PDB entry 7V2Q | electron microscopy, 3.24 A resolution | chains A and L of the 23 polymer chains in the assembly

== Chain A ==
Molecule: 16s ribosomal RNA
Organism: Thermus thermophilus HB8
Sequence (1522 nucleotides; each row starts with the number of its first residue):
     1 UUUGUUGGAGAGUUUGAUCCUGGCUCAGGGUGAACGCUGGCGGCGUGCCU
    51 AAGACAUGCAAGUCGUGCGGGCCGCGGGGUUUUACUCCGUGGUCAGCGGC
   101 GGACGGGUGAGUAACGCGUGGGUGACCUACCCGGAAGAGGGGGACAACCC
   151 GGGGAAACUCGGGCUAAUCCCCCAUGUGGACCCGCCCCUUGGGGUGUGUC
   201 CAAAGGGCUUUGCCCGCUUCCGGAUGGGCCCGCGUCCCAUCAGCUAGUUG
   251 GUGGGGUAAUGGCCCACCAAGGCGACGACGGGUAGCCGGUCUGAGAGGAU
   301 GGCCGGCCACAGGGGCACUGAGACACGGGCCCCACUCCUACGGGAGGCAG
   351 CAGUUAGGAAUCUUCCGCAAUGGGCGCAAGCCUGACGGAGCGACGCCGCU
   401 UGGAGGAAGAAGCCCUUCGGGGUGUAAACUCCUGAACCCGGGACGAAACC
   451 CCCGACGAGGGGACUGACGGUACCGGGGUAAUAGCGCCGGCCAACUCCGU
   501 GCCAGCAGCCGCGGUAAUACGGAGGGCGCGAGCGUUACCCGGAUUCACUG
   551 GGCGUAAAGGGCGUGUAGGCGGCCUGGGGCGUCCCAUGUGAAAGACCACG
   601 GCUCAACCGUGGGGGAGCGUGGGAUACGCUCAGGCUAGACGGUGGGAGAG
   651 GGUGGUGGAAUUCCCGGAGUAGCGGUGAAAUGCGCAGAUACCGGGAGGAA
   701 CGCCGAUGGCGAAGGCAGCCACCUGGUCCACCCGUGACGCUGAGGCGCGA
   751 AAGCGUGGGGAGCAAACCGGAUUAGAUACCCGGGUAGUCCACGCCCUAAA
   801 CGAUGCGCGCUAGGUCUCUGGGUCUCCUGGGGGCCGAAGCUAACGCGUUA
   851 AGCGCGCCGCCUGGGGAGUACGGCCGCAAGGCUGAAACUCAAAGGAAUUG
   901 ACGGGGGCCCGCACAAGCGGUGGAGCAUGUGGUUUAAUUCGAAGCAACGC
   951 GAAGAACCUUACCAGGCCUUGACAUGCUAGGGAACCCGGGUGAAAGCCUG
  1001 GGGUGCCCCGCGAGGGGAGCCCUAGCACAGGUGCUGCAUGGCCGUCGUCA
  1051 GCUCGUGCCGUGAGGUGUUGGGUUAAGUCCCGCAACGAGCGCAACCCCCG
  1101 CCGUUAGUUGCCAGCGGUUCGGCCGGGCACUCUAACGGGACUGCCCGCGA
  1151 AAGCGGGAGGAAGGAGGGGACGACGUCUGGUCAGCAUGGCCCUUACGGCC
  1201 UGGGCGACACACGUGCUACAAUGCCCACUACAAAGCGAUGCCACCCGGCA
  1251 ACGGGGAGCUAAUCGCAAAAAGGUGGGCCCAGUUCGGAUUGGGGUCUGCA
  1301 ACCCGACCCCAUGAAGCCGGAAUCGCUAGUAAUCGCGGAUCAGCCAUGCC
  1351 GCGGUGAAUACGUUCCCGGGCCUUGUACACACCGCCCGUCACGCCAUGGG
  1401 AGCGGGCUCUACCCGAAGUCGCCGGGAGCCUACGGGCAGGCGCCGAGGGU
  1451 AGGGCCCGUGACUGGGGCGAAGUCGUAACAAGGUAGCUGUACCGGAAGGU
  1501 GCGGCUGGAUCACCUCCUUUCU
Disordered / not traced: 1-4, 773-779, 1379-1484, 1509-1522
From the paper describing this entry:
  - mutagenesis - A901G: decreased catalytic activity

== Chain L ==
Molecule: 30S ribosomal protein S12
Organism: Thermus thermophilus HB8
UniProtKB: Q5SHN3 (RS12_THET8); numbering as in UniProt (aligned over 1-132)
Amino-acid sequence (132 residues; row label = number of the first residue in the row):
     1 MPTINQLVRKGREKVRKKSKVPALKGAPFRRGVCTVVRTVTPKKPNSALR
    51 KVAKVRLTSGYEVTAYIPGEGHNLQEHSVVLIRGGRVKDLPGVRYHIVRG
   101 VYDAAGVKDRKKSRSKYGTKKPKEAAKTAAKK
Disordered / not traced: 1, 126-132
UniProt features mapped onto this chain:
  - modified residue: Asp89 (3-methylthioaspartic acid)

== Interface between chain A and chain L ==
Residue-residue contacts (103; chain A residue first):
  A34(A) with Phe29(L), base contact
  C35(A) with Phe29(L), sugar contact
  G36(A) with Arg114(L), sugar contact; Ser115(L), hydrogen bond to the sugar; Gly118(L), sugar contact
  C37(A) with Arg114(L), hydrogen bond to the sugar; Ser115(L), sugar contact; Gly118(L), sugar contact; Lys120(L), salt bridge to the phosphate; Lys121(L), phosphate contact
  U38(A) with Lys120(L), phosphate contact; Lys121(L), hydrogen bond to the phosphate
  C238(A) with Glu13(L), phosphate contact
  G298(A) with Lys14(L), salt bridge to the phosphate
  A299(A) with Lys14(L), phosphate contact
  G358(A) with Arg31(L), salt bridge to the phosphate; Thr58(L), phosphate contact
  A359(A) with Ala27(L), base contact; Pro28(L), base contact; Phe29(L), base contact; Arg30(L), phosphate contact; Arg31(L), salt bridge to the phosphate; Thr58(L), hydrogen bond to the phosphate; Leu81(L), sugar contact
  G484(A) with Lys121(L), salt bridge to the phosphate
  C485(A) with Arg114(L), salt bridge to the phosphate; Ser115(L), phosphate contact; Lys121(L), salt bridge to the phosphate
  G486(A) with Lys112(L), phosphate contact; Ser113(L), phosphate contact; Arg114(L), hydrogen bond to the phosphate; Ser115(L), hydrogen bond to the phosphate; Lys116(L), phosphate contact
  C487(A) with Ser113(L), phosphate contact; Lys116(L), salt bridge to the phosphate
  C502(A) with Ser47(L), hydrogen bond to the sugar
  C503(A) with Ser47(L), phosphate contact
  A504(A) with Ala48(L), phosphate contact; Leu49(L), hydrogen bond to the phosphate; Lys51(L), salt bridge to the phosphate; Glu70(L), hydrogen bond to the sugar
  G505(A) with Arg50(L), hydrogen bond to the base; Lys51(L), salt bridge to the phosphate; Gly69(L), phosphate contact; Glu70(L), phosphate contact
  C506(A) with Arg50(L), base contact; Tyr66(L), hydrogen bond to the phosphate; Pro68(L), phosphate contact; Gly69(L), hydrogen bond to the phosphate; Tyr117(L), hydrogen bond to the phosphate
  A507(A) with Val87(L), base contact; Lys88(L), base contact; Asp89(L), hydrogen bond to the base
  C509(A) with Lys88(L), phosphate contact
  C510(A) with Lys88(L), salt bridge to the phosphate
  G511(A) with Asn46(L), hydrogen bond to the base
  C512(A) with Asn46(L), hydrogen bond to the base
  G513(A) with Asn46(L), base contact; Ser47(L), hydrogen bond to the base
  G521(A) with Glu70(L), sugar contact; Arg110(L), salt bridge to the phosphate
  G522(A) with Arg110(L), salt bridge to the phosphate; Lys111(L), hydrogen bond to the phosphate; Lys112(L), hydrogen bond to the phosphate
  A523(A) with Lys111(L), phosphate contact; Lys112(L), salt bridge to the phosphate
  G534(A) with Lys116(L), sugar contact
  U535(A) with Arg83(L), hydrogen bond to the sugar
  U536(A) with Pro28(L), hydrogen bond to the sugar; Arg83(L), sugar contact; Gly84(L), hydrogen bond to the sugar
  A537(A) with Val21(L), sugar contact; Gly26(L), sugar contact; Ala27(L), sugar contact; Pro28(L), sugar contact; Gly84(L), phosphate contact
  C538(A) with Ser19(L), phosphate contact
  C539(A) with Lys17(L), salt bridge to the phosphate
  C540(A) with Lys17(L), salt bridge to the phosphate
  C546(A) with Arg12(L), base contact; Glu13(L), hydrogen bond to the sugar
  A547(A) with Arg12(L), hydrogen bond to the base
  C548(A) with Leu7(L), phosphate contact; Arg12(L), salt bridge to the phosphate
  G551(A) with Pro2(L), base contact; Arg12(L), hydrogen bond to the base
  G552(A) with Pro2(L), base contact
  G569(A) with Asn5(L), sugar contact
  C857(A) with Asn5(L), phosphate contact
  C858(A) with Thr3(L), hydrogen bond to the phosphate; Asn5(L), hydrogen bond to the phosphate; Gln6(L), base contact; Arg9(L), salt bridge to the phosphate
  G859(A) with Gln6(L), base contact; Arg9(L), salt bridge to the phosphate
  C860(A) with Pro2(L), base contact; Gln6(L), base contact
  U862(A) with Arg12(L), base contact
  A887(A) with Lys18(L), phosphate contact
  C888(A) with Arg94(L), salt bridge to the phosphate
  C890(A) with Lys43(L), salt bridge to the phosphate
  A891(A) with Lys43(L), salt bridge to the phosphate; Lys88(L), salt bridge to the phosphate
Other interface residues (no listed pair), chain A (56 interface residues in all): U25, A33, A360, G508, C861, U889
Other interface residues (no listed pair), chain L (63 interface residues in all): Lys10, Val15, Lys20, Leu24, Gly71, Gly85, Arg86, Pro91, Gly92, Gly100, Val101, Tyr102, Asp109, Thr119

== Summary ==
The interface between chain A and chain L involves 56 residues on one side and 63 on the other; the contacts
include 27 hydrogen bonds and 23 salt bridges. Polar contacts include G505(A)-Arg50(L), A507(A)-Asp89(L) and
G511(A)-Asn46(L). The paper reports that A901G of chain A reduces catalytic activity.
Chain A is 16s ribosomal RNA and chain L is 30S ribosomal protein S12, both from Thermus thermophilus HB8; the
structure, T.thermophilus 30S ribosome with KsgA, class K6, was determined by electron microscopy, deposited
together with 7V2L, 7V2M, 7V2N, 7V2O and 7V2P.
